7D3S - chains B and N of the 6 polymer chains in the assembly; structure by electron microscopy, 2.90 A resolution.

Chain B:
Protein: Guanine nucleotide-binding protein G(I)/G(S)/G(T) subunit beta-1
From: Rattus norvegicus
UniProtKB: P54311 (GBB1_RAT); residues 2-340 here = UniProt positions 2-340
Sequence (351 residues; row label = number of the first residue in the row; numbers below 1 keep their minus sign (Met-10 is residue -10)):
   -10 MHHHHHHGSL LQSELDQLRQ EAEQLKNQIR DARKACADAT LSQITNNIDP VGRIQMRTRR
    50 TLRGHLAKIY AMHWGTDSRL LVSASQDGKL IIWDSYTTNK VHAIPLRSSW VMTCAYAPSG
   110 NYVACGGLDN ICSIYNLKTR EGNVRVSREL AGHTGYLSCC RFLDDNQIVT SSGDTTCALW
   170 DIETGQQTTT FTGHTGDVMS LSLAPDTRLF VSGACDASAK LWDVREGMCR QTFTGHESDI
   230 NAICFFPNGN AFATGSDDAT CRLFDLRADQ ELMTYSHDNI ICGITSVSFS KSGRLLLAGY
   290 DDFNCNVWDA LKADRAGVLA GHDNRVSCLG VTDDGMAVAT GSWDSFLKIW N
Unresolved in the structure: -10 to 0
Differences from the reference sequence: initiating methionine (-10); expression tag (-9 to 1)
Swiss-Prot annotation at these positions:
  - modified residue: Ser2 (N-acetylserine), His266 (Phosphohistidine)

Chain N:
Protein: nanobody Nb35
Notes: antibody fragment or engineered binder
Sequence (137 residues; numbered -1 to 135; the number before each row is that of its first residue; numbers below 1 keep their minus sign (Met-1 is residue -1)):
    -1 MGQVQLQESG GGLVQPGGSL RLSCAASGFT FSNYKMNWVR QAPGKGLEWV SDISQSGASI
    59 SYTGSVKGRF TISRDNAKNT LYLQMNSLKP EDTAVYYCAR CPAPFTRDCF DVTSTTYAYR
   119 GQGTQVTVSS LHHHHHH
Unresolved in the structure: -1 to 0, 129-135
Disulfides: Cys22-Cys96, Cys99-Cys107

Chain B / chain N interface:
Residue-residue contacts - 21 pairs, chain B then chain N:
  Arg8(B) - Gln5(N)
  Arg8(B) - Gln120(N)
  Thr184(B) - Thr114(N)
  Cys204(B) - Tyr117(N)
  Asp205(B) - Ala116(N)
  Asp205(B) - Tyr117(N)
  Ala206(B) - Tyr117(N)
  His225(B) - Val2(N)
  Glu226(B) - Val2(N)
  Glu226(B) - Gly26(N)
  Glu226(B) - Phe27(N)
  Glu226(B) - Thr28(N)
  Glu226(B) - Tyr32(N)  hydrogen bond
  Glu226(B) - Arg98(N)  hydrogen bond (backbone-side chain)
  Glu226(B) - Tyr117(N)
  Ser227(B) - Pro100(N)  hydrogen bond (side chain-backbone)
  Ser227(B) - Tyr117(N)
  Asp228(B) - Tyr117(N)  hydrogen bond
  Asp246(B) - Pro102(N)
  Asp247(B) - Pro102(N)
  Ile270(B) - Phe103(N)  hydrophobic
Also at the interface, not in a pair above, chain B (14 interface residues in all): Lys15, Thr223
Also at the interface, not in a pair above, chain N (17 interface residues in all): Gln1, Gln3, Ala101

In short:
Chain B and chain N form an interface of 14 and 17 residues respectively; the contacts include 4 hydrogen
bonds. Polar pairs include Glu226(B)-Tyr32(N), Glu226(B)-Arg98(N) and Ser227(B)-Pro100(N).
Here chain B is Guanine nucleotide-binding protein G(I)/G(S)/G(T) subunit beta-1 (Rattus norvegicus) and chain
N is nanobody Nb35. Entry 7D3S (Human SECR in complex with an engineered Gs heterotrimer) was determined by
electron microscopy.
